Entry 1ZM3 (X-ray diffraction, 3.07 A resolution); this record covers chains A and B.

[Chain A]
Molecule: Elongation factor 2
Organism: Saccharomyces cerevisiae
Reference sequence: P32324 (EF2_YEAST); numbering as in UniProt (aligned over 1-842)
Sequence (842 residues; numbered 1 to 842; the number before each row is that of its first residue):
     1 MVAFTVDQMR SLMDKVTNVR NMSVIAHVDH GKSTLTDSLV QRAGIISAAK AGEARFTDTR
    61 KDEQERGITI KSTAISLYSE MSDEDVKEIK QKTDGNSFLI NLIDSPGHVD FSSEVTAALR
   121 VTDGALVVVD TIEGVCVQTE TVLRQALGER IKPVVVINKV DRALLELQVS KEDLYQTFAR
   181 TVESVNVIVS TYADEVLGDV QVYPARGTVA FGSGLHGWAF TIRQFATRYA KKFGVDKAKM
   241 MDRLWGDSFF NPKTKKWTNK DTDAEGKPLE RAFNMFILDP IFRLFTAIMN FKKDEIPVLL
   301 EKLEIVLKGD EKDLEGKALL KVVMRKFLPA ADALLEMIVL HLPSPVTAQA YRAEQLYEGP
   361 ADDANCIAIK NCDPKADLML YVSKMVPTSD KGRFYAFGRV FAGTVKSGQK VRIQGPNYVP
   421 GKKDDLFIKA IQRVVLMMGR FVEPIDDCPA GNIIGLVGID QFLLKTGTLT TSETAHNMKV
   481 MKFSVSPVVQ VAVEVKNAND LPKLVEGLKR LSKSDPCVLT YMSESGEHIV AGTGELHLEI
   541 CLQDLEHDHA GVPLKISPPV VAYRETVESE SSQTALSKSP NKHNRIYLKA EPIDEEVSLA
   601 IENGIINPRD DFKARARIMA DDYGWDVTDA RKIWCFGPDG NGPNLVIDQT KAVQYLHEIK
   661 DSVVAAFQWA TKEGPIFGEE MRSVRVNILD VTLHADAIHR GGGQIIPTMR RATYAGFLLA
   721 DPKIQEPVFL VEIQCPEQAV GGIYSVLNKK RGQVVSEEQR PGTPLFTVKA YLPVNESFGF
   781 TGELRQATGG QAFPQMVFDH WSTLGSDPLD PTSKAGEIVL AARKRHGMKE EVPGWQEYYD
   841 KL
Disordered / not traced: 1, 49-66
Sequence notes: modified residue (699)
Modified / non-standard residues: His699 ({3-[4-(2-amino-2-carboxy-ethyl)-1H-imidazol-2-yl]-1-carbamoyl-propyl}-trimethyl-ammonium; DDE)
Curated features (UniProtKB/Swiss-Prot):
  - binding site (GTP): Ala26 to Ser33, Asn158 to Asp161, Ser213 to Leu215
  - modified residue: Lys509 (N6,N6,N6-trimethyllysine), Ser579 (Phosphoserine), Lys613 (N6,N6-dimethyllysine), Thr713 (Phosphothreonine), Thr763 (Phosphothreonine)
  - cross-link: Lys841 (Glycyl lysine isopeptide (Lys-Gly) (interchain with G-Cter in ubiquitin))
  - mutagenesis: Arg180 (R180G: Causes resistance to fusidic acid and reduces sensitivity to sordarin), Val187 (V187F: Causes resistance to fusidic acid and reduces sensitivity to sordarin), Gln490 (Q490E: Reduces sensitivity to sordarin), Tyr521 (Y521D/N/S: Reduces sensitivity to fusidic acid and sordarin), Ser523 (S523F/P: Causes resistance to fusidic acid and sordarin), Ile529 (I529T: Reduces sensitivity to sordarin), Pro559 (P559L/R: Causes resistance to fusidic acid and sordarin), Ala562 (A562P: Reduces sensitivity to fusidic acid and causes resistance to sordarin), Pro580 (P580H: Causes impaired ribosomal translocation with an increased rate of -1 programmed ribosomal frameshift read-through during translation), His694 (H694A: Abolished ability to promote translation elongation), Asp696 (D696A: Leads to conditional growth defects, sensitivity to translation inhibitors, and decreased translation), Ile698 (I698A: Leads to conditional growth defects, sensitivity to translation inhibitors, and decreased translation), 4 further mutagenesis entries in UniProt

[Chain B]
Molecule: exotoxin A
Organism: Pseudomonas aeruginosa
Notes: EC 2.4.2.36; fragment: catalytic domain
Sequence (207 residues; each row starts with the number of its first residue):
   399 EFLGDGGDVS FSTRGTQNWT VERLLQAHRQ LEERGYVFVG YHGTFLEAAQ SIVFGGVRAR
   459 SQDLDAIWRG FYIAGDPALA YGYAQDQEPD ARGRIRNGAL LRVYVPRSSL PGFYRTSLTL
   519 AAPEAAGEVE RLIGHPLPLR LDAITGPEEE GGRLETILGW PLAERTVVIP SAIPTDPRNV
   579 GGDLDPSSIP DKEQAISALP DYASQPG

[How chain A and chain B interact]
Contacting residue pairs - 24 pairs, chain A then chain B:
  Glu524(A) with Thr411(B); Arg492(B)
  Ser525(A) with Arg412(B), hydrogen bond (backbone-side chain)
  Gly526(A) with Arg412(B)
  Glu527(A) with Arg412(B)
  Trp669(A) with Gly491(B), hydrogen bond (side chain-backbone); Arg492(B)
  Gly702(A) with Glu486(B)
  Gly703(A) with Gln485(B); Glu486(B); Pro487(B); Ile493(B)
  Ile706(A) with Pro487(B), hydrophobic; Gly491(B)
  Pro707(A) with Val578(B)
  Arg711(A) with Asn577(B); Val578(B); Gly579(B); Gly580(B)
  Met828(A) with Arg576(B)
  Glu837(A) with Asn577(B)
  Tyr838(A) with Arg576(B), hydrogen bond (side chain-backbone); Asn577(B)
  Lys841(A) with Asp581(B)
Other interface residues (no listed pair), chain A (18 interface residues in all): Ser523, Pro580, Tyr714, His826
Other interface residues (no listed pair), chain B (17 interface residues in all): Gln483, Arg490, Pro575

[In short]
18 residues of chain A and 17 residues of chain B are in contact, with 3 hydrogen bonds. Polar pairs include
Ser525(A)-Arg412(B), Trp669(A)-Gly491(B) and Tyr838(A)-Arg576(B). UniProt lists 15 GTP-binding residues and 16
mutagenesis sites on chain A.
Here chain A is Elongation factor 2 (Saccharomyces cerevisiae) and chain B is exotoxin A (Pseudomonas
aeruginosa). Entry 1ZM3 (Structure of the apo eEF2-ETA complex) was determined by X-ray diffraction, deposited
together with 1ZM2, 1ZM4 and 1ZM9.
